PDB entry 7PP4 | electron microscopy, 3.84 A resolution | chains d and e of the 6 polymer chains in the assembly

# Chain d
Molecule: DNA-directed RNA polymerase subunit beta'
Source organism: Mycobacterium tuberculosis (strain ATCC 25618 / H37Rv)
Notes: EC 2.7.7.6
UniProtKB: P9WGY7 (RPOC_MYCTU); residues 1-1316 here = UniProt positions 1-1316
Sequence (1322 residues; each row starts with the number of its first residue):
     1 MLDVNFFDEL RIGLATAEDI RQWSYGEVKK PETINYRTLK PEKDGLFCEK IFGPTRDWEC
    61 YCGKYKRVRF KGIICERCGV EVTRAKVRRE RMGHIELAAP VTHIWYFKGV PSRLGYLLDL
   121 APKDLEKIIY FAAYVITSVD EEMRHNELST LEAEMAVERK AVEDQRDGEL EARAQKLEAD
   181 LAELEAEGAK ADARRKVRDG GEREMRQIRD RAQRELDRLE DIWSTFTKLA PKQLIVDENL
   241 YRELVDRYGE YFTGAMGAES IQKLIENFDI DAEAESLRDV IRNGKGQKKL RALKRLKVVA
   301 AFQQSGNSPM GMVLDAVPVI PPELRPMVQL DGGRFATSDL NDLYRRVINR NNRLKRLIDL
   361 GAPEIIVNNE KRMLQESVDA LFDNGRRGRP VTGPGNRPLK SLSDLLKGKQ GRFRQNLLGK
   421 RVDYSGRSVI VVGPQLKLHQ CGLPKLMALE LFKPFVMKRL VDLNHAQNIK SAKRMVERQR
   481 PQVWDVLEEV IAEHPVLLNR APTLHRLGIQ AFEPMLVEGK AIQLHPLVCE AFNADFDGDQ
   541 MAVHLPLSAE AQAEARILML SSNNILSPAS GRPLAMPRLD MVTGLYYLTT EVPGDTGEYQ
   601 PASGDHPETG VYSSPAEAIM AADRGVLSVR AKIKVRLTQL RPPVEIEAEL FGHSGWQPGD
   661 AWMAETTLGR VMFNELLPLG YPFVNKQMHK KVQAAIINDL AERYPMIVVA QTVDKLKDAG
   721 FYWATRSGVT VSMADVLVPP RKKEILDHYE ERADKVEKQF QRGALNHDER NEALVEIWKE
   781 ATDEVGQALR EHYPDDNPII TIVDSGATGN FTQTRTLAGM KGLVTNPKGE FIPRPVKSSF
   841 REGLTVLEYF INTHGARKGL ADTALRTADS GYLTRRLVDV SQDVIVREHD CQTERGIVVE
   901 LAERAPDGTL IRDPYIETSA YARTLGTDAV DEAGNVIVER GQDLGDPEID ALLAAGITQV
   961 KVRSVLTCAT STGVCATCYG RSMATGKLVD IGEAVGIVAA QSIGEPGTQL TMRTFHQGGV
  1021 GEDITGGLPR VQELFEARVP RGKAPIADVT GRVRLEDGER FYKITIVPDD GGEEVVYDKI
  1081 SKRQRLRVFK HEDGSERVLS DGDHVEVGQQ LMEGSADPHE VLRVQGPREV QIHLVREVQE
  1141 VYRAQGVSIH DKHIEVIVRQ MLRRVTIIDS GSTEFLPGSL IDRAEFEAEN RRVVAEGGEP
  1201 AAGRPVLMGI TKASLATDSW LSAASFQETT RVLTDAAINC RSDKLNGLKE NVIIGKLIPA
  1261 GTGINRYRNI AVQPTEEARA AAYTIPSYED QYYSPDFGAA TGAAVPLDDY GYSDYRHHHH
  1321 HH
Unresolved in the structure: 1-3, 1013-1023, 1284-1322
Sequence notes: expression tag (1317-1322)
UniProt features mapped onto this chain:
  - binding site (Zn(2+)): Cys60, Cys62, Cys75, Cys78, Cys891, Cys968, Cys975, Cys978
  - binding site (Mg(2+)): Asp535, Asp537, Asp539
Bound ions: Zn2+ site 1: Cys60, Cys62, Cys75, Cys78; Mg2+: Asp535, Asp537, Asp539; Zn2+ site 2: Cys891, Cys968, Cys975, Cys978
From the paper describing this entry:
  - conformationally variable residues (domain motion): Lys123

# Chain e
Molecule: DNA-directed RNA polymerase subunit omega
Source organism: Mycobacterium tuberculosis (strain ATCC 25618 / H37Rv)
Notes: EC 2.7.7.6
UniProtKB: P9WGY5 (RPOZ_MYCTU); numbering as in UniProt (aligned over 1-110)
Sequence (110 residues; row label = number of the first residue in the row):
     1 MSISQSDASL AAVPAVDQFD PSSGASGGYD TPLGITNPPI DELLDRVSSK YALVIYAAKR
    61 ARQINDYYNQ LGEGILEYVG PLVEPGLQEK PLSIALREIH ADLLEHTEGE
Unresolved in the structure: 1-27

# Chain d / chain e interface
Residue-residue contacts - 64 pairs, chain d then chain e:
  His439(d) with Leu33(e), hydrogen bond (side chain-backbone); Thr36(e)
  Arg459(d) with Gln88(e)
  Glu489(d) with Gln88(e)
  Val490(d) with Lys90(e), hydrogen bond (backbone-side chain)
  Glu493(d) with Ile35(e); Glu89(e); Ser93(e), hydrogen bond
  His494(d) with Lys90(e)
  Glu513(d) with Ile35(e)
  Glu550(d) with Val54(e); Ala58(e)
  Gln552(d) with Leu92(e)
  Ala553(d) with Val54(e); Leu92(e)
  Glu554(d) with Val54(e)
  Arg556(d) with Ile35(e), hydrogen bond (side chain-backbone); Ser93(e); Leu96(e)
  Ile557(d) with Ile40(e), hydrophobic
  Leu558(d) with Tyr51(e), hydrophobic
  Leu560(d) with Ile35(e), hydrophobic
  Asn563(d) with Ile40(e)
  Pro705(d) with Asp41(e)
  Ile707(d) with Thr36(e)
  Val708(d) with Tyr29(e), hydrophobic
  Gln711(d) with Tyr29(e); Asp30(e); Pro32(e)
  Thr985(d) with Lys50(e), hydrogen bond
  Asp990(d) with Ser49(e); Lys50(e), salt bridge
  Ile991(d) with Tyr51(e)
  Glu993(d) with Lys50(e), salt bridge; Tyr51(e)
  Gly1261(d) with Tyr51(e)
  Thr1262(d) with Tyr51(e); Val54(e); Ile55(e)
  Arg1266(d) with Gly109(e), hydrogen bond (backbone-backbone)
  Tyr1267(d) with Ser49(e), hydrogen bond; Tyr51(e), hydrophobic; Ile55(e)
  Asn1269(d) with Glu108(e); Gly109(e); Glu110(e), hydrogen bond (backbone-backbone)
  Ile1270(d) with Lys59(e); Thr107(e)
  Ala1271(d) with His106(e); Thr107(e), hydrogen bond (backbone-backbone)
  Val1272(d) with Tyr56(e), hydrophobic; Lys59(e); Gln63(e), hydrogen bond (backbone-side chain); Leu104(e), hydrophobic; Glu105(e); His106(e)
  Gln1273(d) with Leu104(e); Glu105(e), hydrogen bond (backbone-backbone)
  Pro1274(d) with Arg60(e); Val79(e), hydrophobic; Leu103(e)
  Thr1275(d) with Leu103(e), hydrogen bond (backbone-backbone); Glu105(e), hydrogen bond
  Ala1278(d) with Leu82(e), hydrophobic
Interface residues without a listed pair, chain d (42 interface residues in all): Ala549, Lys987, Gly992, Asn1265, Arg1268, Arg1279
Interface residues without a listed pair, chain e (39 interface residues in all): Gly34, Asn37, Leu44, Ala52, Leu53

# Overview
42 residues of chain d face 39 of chain e across their interface, with 13 hydrogen bonds and 2 salt bridges.
Polar pairs include Asp990(d)-Lys50(e), Glu993(d)-Lys50(e) and His439(d)-Leu33(e). From UniProt: 8
Zn2+-binding residues and 3 Mg2+-binding residues on chain d. From the paper: conformational variability at
Lys123(d).
Here chain d is DNA-directed RNA polymerase subunit beta' and chain e is DNA-directed RNA polymerase subunit
omega, both from Mycobacterium tuberculosis (strain ATCC 25618 / H37Rv). Entry 7PP4 (Cryo-EM structure of
Mycobacterium tuberculosis RNA polymerase holoenzyme comprising sigma factor SigB) was determined by electron
microscopy (same publication as 7Z8Q, 7ZF2, 7Q4U and 7Q59).
